4Z1M - chains D and H of the 10 polymer chains in the assembly; structure by X-ray diffraction, 3.30 A resolution.

Chain D:
Molecule: ATP synthase subunit beta, mitochondrial
From: Bos taurus
Notes: EC 3.6.3.14
UniProt: P00829 (ATPB_BOVIN); residues -3 to 478 here correspond to UniProt positions 47-528 (UniProt number = residue number + 50)
Amino-acid sequence (482 residues; row label = number of the first residue in the row; numbers below 1 keep their minus sign (Ala-3 is residue -3)):
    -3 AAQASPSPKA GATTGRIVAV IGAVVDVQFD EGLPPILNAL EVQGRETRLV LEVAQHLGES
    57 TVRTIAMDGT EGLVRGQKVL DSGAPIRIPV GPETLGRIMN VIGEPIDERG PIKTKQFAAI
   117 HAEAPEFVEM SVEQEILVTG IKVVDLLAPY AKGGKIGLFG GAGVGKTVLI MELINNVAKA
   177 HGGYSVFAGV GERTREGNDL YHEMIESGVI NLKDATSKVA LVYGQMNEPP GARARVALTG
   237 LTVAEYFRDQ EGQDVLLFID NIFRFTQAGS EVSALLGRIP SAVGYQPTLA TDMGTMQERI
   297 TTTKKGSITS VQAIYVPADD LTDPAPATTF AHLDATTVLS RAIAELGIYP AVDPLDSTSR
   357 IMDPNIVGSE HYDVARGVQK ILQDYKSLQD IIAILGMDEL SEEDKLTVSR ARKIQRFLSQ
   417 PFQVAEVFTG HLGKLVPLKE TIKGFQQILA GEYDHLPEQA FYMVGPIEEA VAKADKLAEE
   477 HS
Not modelled in the structure: -3 to 8, 478
Bound ions: Mg2+: Thr163 (together with ADP)
Residues lining bound ligands:
  - ADP (adenosine-5'-diphosphate): Gly157, Ala158, Gly159, Val160, Gly161, Lys162, Thr163, Val164, Arg189, Tyr345, Phe418, Ala421, Phe424, Thr425
  - ATP (adenosine-5'-triphosphate): Arg356, Asp359, Tyr368

Chain H:
Molecule: ATPase inhibitor, mitochondrial
From: Bos taurus
UniProt: P01096 (ATIF1_BOVIN); residues 1-60 here correspond to UniProt positions 26-85 (UniProt number = residue number + 25)
Amino-acid sequence (66 residues; each row starts with the number of its first residue):
     1 GSESGDNVRS SAGAVRDAGG AFGKREQAEE ERYFRARAAE QLAALKKHHE NEISHHAKEI
    61 HHHHHH
Not modelled in the structure: 1-9, 51-66
Sequence notes: engineered mutation Ala39 (Lys64 in P01096); expression tag (61-66)

Chain D / chain H interface:
Residue-residue contacts - 44 pairs, chain D then chain H:
  Leu342(D) with Arg16(H); Gln27(H)
  Tyr381(D) with Glu30(H), hydrogen bond
  Lys382(D) with Gly13(H), hydrogen bond (backbone-backbone)
  Ser383(D) with Ala12(H)
  Gln385(D) with Arg16(H); Glu26(H); Glu30(H)
  Asp386(D) with Ala12(H); Gly13(H), hydrogen bond (side chain-backbone); Ala14(H); Val15(H)
  Ile388(D) with Glu26(H); Glu30(H)
  Ala389(D) with Val15(H), hydrophobic; Phe22(H); Arg25(H), hydrogen bond (backbone-side chain); Glu26(H)
  Gly392(D) with Glu29(H)
  Met393(D) with Glu29(H); Tyr33(H), hydrophobic; Phe34(H), hydrophobic
  Asp394(D) with Arg32(H), salt bridge; Tyr33(H)
  Lys401(D) with Tyr33(H)
  Val404(D) with Phe34(H), hydrophobic
  Ser405(D) with Phe34(H)
  Arg408(D) with Glu30(H), salt bridge; Glu31(H), salt bridge; Phe34(H)
  Asp450(D) with Gln41(H), hydrogen bond (backbone-side chain)
  His451(D) with Gln41(H)
  Leu452(D) with Gln41(H)
  Pro453(D) with Gln41(H)
  Glu454(D) with Phe34(H)
  Ala470(D) with Leu45(H)
  Leu473(D) with Leu42(H)
  Ala474(D) with Leu42(H); Leu45(H), hydrophobic; Lys46(H), hydrogen bond (backbone-side chain)
  Glu475(D) with Lys46(H); His49(H), salt bridge
  His477(D) with Leu42(H); Lys46(H)
Also at the interface, not in a pair above, chain D (28 interface residues in all): Ala338, Gln379, Ile390
Also at the interface, not in a pair above, chain H (23 interface residues in all): Ser11, Ala38, Ala39

Overview:
28 residues of chain D and 23 residues of chain H are in contact, with 6 hydrogen bonds and 4 salt bridges.
Polar contacts include Asp394(D)-Arg32(H), Arg408(D)-Glu30(H) and Arg408(D)-Glu31(H). Chain D binds ATP and
ADP.
Chain D is ATP synthase subunit beta, mitochondrial and chain H is ATPase inhibitor, mitochondrial, both from
Bos taurus; the structure, Bovine F1-ATPase inhibited by three copies of the inhibitor protein IF1
crystallised in the presence of ..., was determined by X-ray diffraction together with 4YXW from the same
study.
